PDB entry 4E1N | X-ray diffraction, 2.00 A resolution | chain A

# Chain A
Name: HIV-1 integrase
Organism: Human immunodeficiency virus type 1
UniProtKB: P12497 (POL_HV1N5); residues 50-212 here correspond to UniProt positions 1197-1359 (UniProt number = residue number + 1147)
Chain sequence (166 residues; row label = number of the first residue in the row):
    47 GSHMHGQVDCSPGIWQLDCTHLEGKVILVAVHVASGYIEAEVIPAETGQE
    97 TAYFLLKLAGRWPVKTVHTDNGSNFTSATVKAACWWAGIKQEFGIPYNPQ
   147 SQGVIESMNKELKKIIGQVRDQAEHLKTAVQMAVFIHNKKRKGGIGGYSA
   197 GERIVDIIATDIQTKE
Not modelled in the structure: 47-55, 143, 189-193, 208-212
Differences from the reference sequence: expression tag (47-49); conflict Ala124 (Thr1271 in P12497); engineered mutation Lys185 (Phe1332 in P12497)
Modified positions: Cys65 (s-dimethylarsinoyl-cysteine; CAF); Cys130 (s-dimethylarsinoyl-cysteine; CAF)
Curated features (UniProtKB/Swiss-Prot):
  - binding site (Mg(2+)): Asp64, Asp116, Glu152
Ligand contacts: TQX ((2S)-tert-butoxy[4-(8-fluoro-5-methyl-3,4-dihydro-2H-chromen-6-yl)-2-methylquinolin-3-yl]ethanoic acid): Gln95, Ala98, Tyr99, Leu102, Ala124, Thr125, Ala128, Ala129, Trp132, Gln168, Ala169, Glu170, His171, Lys173, Thr174, Met178
From the paper describing this entry:
  - binding site for TQX: Gln95, Tyr99, Leu102, Ala124, Thr125, Ala128, Ala129, Gln168, Ala169, Glu170, His171, Thr174, Met178

# In short
Bound to chain A: compound TQX. Curated annotation (UniProt) lists 3 Mg2+-binding residues. From the paper: a
binding site for TQX at Gln95, Tyr99 and Leu102 among others.
Chain A is HIV-1 integrase (Human immunodeficiency virus type 1); the structure, Crystal Structure of HIV-1
Integrase with a non-catayltic site inhibitor, was determined by X-ray diffraction (same publication as 4E1M).
